7XPQ - chains A and B; structure by X-ray diffraction, 2.15 A resolution.

# Chain A (and B)
Molecule: UDP-glucose 4-epimerase
Source organism: Zea mays
Notes: EC 5.1.3.-; chain B of this document is another copy of the same molecule, construct and numbering; everything in this record applies to it too
Reference sequence: C0HI30 (C0HI30_MAIZE); residues 1-355 here = UniProt positions 1-355
Sequence (355 residues; row label = number of the first residue in the row):
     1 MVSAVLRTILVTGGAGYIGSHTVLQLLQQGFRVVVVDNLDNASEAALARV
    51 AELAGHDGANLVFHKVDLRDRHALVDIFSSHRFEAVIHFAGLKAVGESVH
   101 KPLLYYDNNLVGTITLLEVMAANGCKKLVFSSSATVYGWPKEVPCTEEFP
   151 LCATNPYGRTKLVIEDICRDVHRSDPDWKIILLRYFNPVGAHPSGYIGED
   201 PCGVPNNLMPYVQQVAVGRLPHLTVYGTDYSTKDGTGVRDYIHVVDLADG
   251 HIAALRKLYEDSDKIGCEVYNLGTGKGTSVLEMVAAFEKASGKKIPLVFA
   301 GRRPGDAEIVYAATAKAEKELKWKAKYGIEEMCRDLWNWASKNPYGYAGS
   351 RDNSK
Disordered / not traced: 1-5, 349-355 (chain B: 1-6, 200-205, 348-355)
Small-molecule neighbours:
  - NAD (nicotinamide-adenine-dinucleotide): Gly13, Ala15, Gly16, Tyr17, Ile18, Gly19, Val36, Asp37, Asn38, Leu39, Asp40, Asn41, Ala42, Val66, Asp67, Leu68, Arg69, Phe89, Ala90, Gly91, Leu92, Lys93, Asn108, Ser131, Ser132, Ser133, Tyr157, Lys161, Tyr185, Phe186, Pro188, Asn207
  - uridine-diphosphate-N-acetylglucosamine (UD1): Val95, Ser133, Thr135, Tyr157, Asn187, Pro188, Asn206, Asn207, Leu208, Tyr211, Leu223, Thr224, Val225, Tyr226, Gly237, Arg239, Tyr241, Val280, Arg303, Gly305, Asp306
From the paper describing this entry:
  - binding site for NAD: Tyr157, Lys161
  - mutagenesis - Y157F: abolished catalytic activity on UDP-GlcNAc and UDP-GalNAc
  - mutagenesis - S133A: decreased catalytic activity
  - mutagenesis - Y157F: abolished catalytic activity on UDP-Glc and UDP-Gal

# Interface between chain A and chain B
Pairs across the interface - 39 pairs, chain A then chain B:
  Arg71(A) with Asp107(B), salt bridge
  Val99(A) with Ser174(B)
  His100(A) with Ser174(B)
  Pro102(A) with Asp170(B); Val171(B), hydrophobic; Ser174(B)
  Leu103(A) with Leu117(B), hydrophobic; Glu118(B); Val171(B), hydrophobic
  Tyr106(A) with Ile114(B), hydrophobic; Ile167(B); Asp170(B), hydrogen bond
  Asp107(A) with Arg71(B), salt bridge; Ile114(B); Glu118(B)
  Leu110(A) with Leu110(B), hydrophobic
  Val111(A) with Val111(B), hydrophobic
  Ile114(A) with Tyr106(B); Asp107(B); Val111(B), hydrophobic
  Leu117(A) with Leu103(B), hydrophobic
  Glu118(A) with Leu103(B); Asp107(B)
  Pro156(A) with Asp170(B)
  Arg159(A) with Asp166(B); Asp170(B), salt bridge
  Val163(A) with Val163(B), hydrophobic
  Asp166(A) with Arg159(B)
  Ile167(A) with Leu103(B), hydrophobic; Tyr106(B)
  Asp170(A) with Pro102(B); Tyr106(B), hydrogen bond; Pro156(B); Arg159(B), salt bridge
  Val171(A) with Pro102(B), hydrophobic; Leu103(B), hydrophobic
  Ser174(A) with Val99(B); His100(B); Pro102(B)
Also at the interface, not in a pair above, chain A (21 interface residues in all): Arg173

# Overview
The interface between chain A and chain B involves 21 residues on one side and 20 on the other, with 2
hydrogen bonds and 4 salt bridges. Polar pairs include Arg71(A)-Asp107(B), Arg159(A)-Asp170(B) and
Tyr106(A)-Asp170(B). The paper reports a binding site for NAD at Tyr157(A) and Lys161(A); Y157F of chain A
abolishes catalytic activity on UDP-GlcNAc and UDP-GalNAc.
Chain A and chain B are both UDP-glucose 4-epimerase (Zea mays); the structure, Crystal Structure of
UDP-Glc/GlcNAc 4-Epimerase with NAD/UDP-GlcNAc, was determined by X-ray diffraction (same publication as 7XPP
and 7XPO).
